Entry 3LPR (X-ray diffraction, 2.15 A resolution); this record covers chains A and P.

[Chain A]
Name: Alpha-lytic protease
Organism: Lysobacter enzymogenes
Notes: EC 3.4.21.12
UniProt: P00778 (PRLA_LYSEN); the construct lacks a stretch of the UniProt sequence and is renumbered around it, so the offset changes along the chain: 16-19 = UniProt 202-205; 29-35 = UniProt 206-212; 39-48 = UniProt 213-222; 49-59 = UniProt 227-237; 12 more segments
Chain sequence (198 residues; row label = number of the first residue in the row; note: 53 numbers in that range are skipped by the numbering (no residue carries them; nothing is unmodelled there); a row labelled like 15A-15B holds insertion residues (15A, then the next letters in order)):
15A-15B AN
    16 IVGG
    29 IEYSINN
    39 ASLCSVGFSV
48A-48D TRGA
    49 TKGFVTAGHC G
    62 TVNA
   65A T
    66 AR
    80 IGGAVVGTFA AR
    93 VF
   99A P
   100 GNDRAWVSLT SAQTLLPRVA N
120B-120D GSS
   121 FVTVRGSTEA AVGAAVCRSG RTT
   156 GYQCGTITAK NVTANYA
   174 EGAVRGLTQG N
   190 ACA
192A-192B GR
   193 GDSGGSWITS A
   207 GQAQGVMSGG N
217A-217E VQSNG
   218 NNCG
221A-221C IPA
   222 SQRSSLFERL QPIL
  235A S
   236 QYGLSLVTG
Differences from the reference sequence: conflict Ala192 (Met337 in P00778)
Cystine bridges: Cys42-Cys58, Cys137-Cys159, Cys191-Cys220
Swiss-Prot annotation at these positions:
  - active site (Charge relay system): His57, Asp102, Ser195

[Chain P]
Name: Methoxysuccinyl-ala-ala-pro-norleucine boronic acid inhibitor
Chain sequence (5 residues; row label = number of the first residue in the row; the depositors numbered this strand downwards along its sequence, so these rows (ascending numbers) run in the REVERSE of the deposited 5'-to-3' order):
     1 XPAAX
Disordered / not traced: 5
Modified positions: BNO (norleucine boronic acid) at position 1; MSU (succinic acid monomethyl ester) at position 5

[Chain A / chain P interface]
Residue-residue contacts (21; chain A residue first):
  His57(A) with BNO_1(P); Pro2(P)
  Tyr171(A) with Pro2(P); Ala3(P); Ala4(P)
  Ala192(A) with BNO_1(P)
  Gly192A(A) with BNO_1(P)
  Arg192B(A) with BNO_1(P)
  Gly193(A) with BNO_1(P)
  Asp194(A) with BNO_1(P)
  Ser195(A) with BNO_1(P), covalent bond
  Met213(A) with BNO_1(P)
  Ser214(A) with BNO_1(P), hydrogen bond (backbone-backbone); Pro2(P)
  Gly215(A) with BNO_1(P); Ala3(P)
  Gly216(A) with BNO_1(P); Ala3(P), hydrogen bond (backbone-backbone); Ala4(P)
  Val217A(A) with BNO_1(P); Ala3(P), hydrophobic
Also at the interface, not in a pair above, chain A (17 interface residues in all): Phe94, Asn170, Glu174, Asn217

[Overview]
17 residues of chain A face 4 of chain P across their interface, with 1 covalent bond and 2 hydrogen bonds.
Main-chain hydrogen bonds include Ser214(A)-BNO_1(P) and Gly216(A)-Ala3(P). UniProt lists 3 active-site
residues on chain A.
Chain A is Alpha-lytic protease (Lysobacter enzymogenes) and chain P is Methoxysuccinyl-ala-ala-pro-norleucine
boronic acid inhibitor; the structure, Structural basis for broad specificity in alpha-lytic protease mutants,
was determined by X-ray diffraction, deposited together with 2LPR, 5LPR, 6LPR, 7LPR, 8LPR and 9LPR.
